Entry 7ZPP (electron microscopy, 4.50 A resolution (low resolution: residue-level contacts below are approximate; hydrogen-bond / salt-bridge calls are withheld)); this record covers chains A and R of the 20 polymer chains in the assembly.

Chain A:
Name: Integrase
Source organism: Visna/maedi virus EV1 KV1772
Notes: EC 2.7.7.-, 3.1.-.-
UniProtKB: P35956 (POL_VILVK); residues 1-281 here correspond to UniProt positions 1226-1506 (UniProt number = residue number + 1225)
Amino-acid sequence (281 residues; each row starts with the number of its first residue):
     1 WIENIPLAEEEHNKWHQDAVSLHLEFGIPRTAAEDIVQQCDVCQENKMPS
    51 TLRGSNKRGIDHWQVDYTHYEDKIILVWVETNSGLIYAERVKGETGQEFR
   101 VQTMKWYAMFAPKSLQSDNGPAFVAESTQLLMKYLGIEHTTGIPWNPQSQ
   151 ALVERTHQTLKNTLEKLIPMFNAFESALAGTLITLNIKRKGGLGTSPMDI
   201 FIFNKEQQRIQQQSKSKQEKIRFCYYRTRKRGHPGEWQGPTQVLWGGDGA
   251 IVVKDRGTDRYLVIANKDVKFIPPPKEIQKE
Disordered / not traced: 1, 277-281
UniProt features mapped onto this chain:
  - zinc finger: Glu-3 to Gln-44 (Integrase-type)
  - DNA-binding region: Arg-222 to Pro-274 (Integrase-type)
  - binding site (Zn(2+)): His-12, His-16, Cys-40, Cys-43
  - binding site (Mg(2+)): Asp-66, Asp-118, Glu-154

Chain R:
Molecule: vDNA, transferred strand
Sequence (19 nucleotides; numbered 1 to 19; the number before each row is that of its first residue):
     1 CACCGGAGCGGATCTCGCA

Interface between chain A and chain R:
Pairs across the interface (6; chain A residue first):
  Thr-51(A) / DT15(R)
  Leu-52(A) / DC14(R)
  Arg-231(A) / DC4(R)
  Arg-231(A) / DG5(R)
  Arg-231(A) / DG6(R)
  Gly-232(A) / DC4(R)
Interface residues without a listed pair, chain A (9 interface residues in all): His-23, Pro-29, Arg-30, Thr-31, Ser-50
Interface residues without a listed pair, chain R (8 interface residues in all): DG8, DC9, DG10

In short:
9 residues of chain A and 8 residues of chain R are in contact. UniProt lists a DNA-binding region, 4
Zn2+-binding residues and 3 Mg2+-binding residues on chain A.
Here chain A is Integrase (Visna/maedi virus EV1 KV1772) and chain R is vDNA, transferred strand. Entry 7ZPP
(Cryo-EM structure of the MVV CSC intasome at 4.5A resolution) was determined by electron microscopy together
with 5M0R and 5T3A from the same study.
